7TLJ - chains B and C of the 8 polymer chains in the assembly; structure by electron microscopy, 2.91 A resolution.

Chain B:
Molecule: Cytochrome c1
Organism: Cereibacter sphaeroides
Reference sequence: Q02760 (CY1_RHOSH); residues 1-263 here correspond to UniProt positions 23-285 (UniProt number = residue number + 22)
Amino-acid sequence (272 residues; numbered 1 to 272; the number before each row is that of its first residue):
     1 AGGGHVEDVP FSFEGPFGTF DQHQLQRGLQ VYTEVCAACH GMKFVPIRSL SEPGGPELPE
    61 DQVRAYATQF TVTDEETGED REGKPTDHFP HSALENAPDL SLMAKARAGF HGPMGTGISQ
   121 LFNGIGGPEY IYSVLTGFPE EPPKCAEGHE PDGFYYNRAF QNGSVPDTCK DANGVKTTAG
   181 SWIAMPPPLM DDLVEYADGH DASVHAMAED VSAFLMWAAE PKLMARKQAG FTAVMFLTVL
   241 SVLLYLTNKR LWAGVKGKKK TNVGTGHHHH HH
Disordered / not traced: 257-272
Construct notes: conflict Pro98 (Ala120 in Q02760); expression tag (264-272)
UniProt features mapped onto this chain:
  - binding site (heme c): Cys36, Cys39, His40, Met185
Disulfide bonds: Cys145-Cys169
Covalently attached groups: heme c (HEC) linked to Cys36, Cys39
Metal / ion sites: heme c Fe: His40, Met185
Ligand contacts: heme c (HEC): Val35, His40, Leu94, Asn96, Ala97, Pro98, Leu100, Met103, Arg107, Tyr130, Ile131, Leu135, Phe160, Ile183, Ala184, Met185, Pro186, Pro188, Leu189, Val211, Leu215

Chain C:
Molecule: Ubiquinol-cytochrome c reductase iron-sulfur subunit
Organism: Cereibacter sphaeroides
Notes: EC 7.1.1.8
Reference sequence: Q02762 (UCRI_CERSP); residues 1-187 here = UniProt positions 1-187
Amino-acid sequence (187 residues; numbered 1 to 187; the number before each row is that of its first residue):
     1 MSNAEDHAGT RRDFLYYATA GAGAVATGAA VWPLINQMNP SADVQALASI FVDVSSVEPG
    61 VQLTVKFLGK PIFIRRRTEA DIELGRSVQL GQLVDTNARN ANIDAGAEAT DQNRTLDEAG
   121 EWLVMWGVCT HLGCVPIGGV SGDFGGWFCP CHGSHYDSAG RIRKGPAPEN LPIPLAKFID
   181 ETTIQLG
Disordered / not traced: 1-8
UniProt features mapped onto this chain:
  - binding site ([2Fe-2S] cluster): Cys129, His131, Cys149, His152
Disulfide bonds: Cys134-Cys151
Metal / ion sites: 2Fe-2S cluster Fe: Cys129, His131, Cys149, His152
Ligand contacts: 2Fe-2S cluster (FES): Cys129, His131, Leu132, Gly133, Cys134, Cys149, Cys151, His152, Ser154, Pro166

Chain B / chain C interface:
Contacting residue pairs (20):
  Arg48(B) - Ala42(C)
  Arg48(B) - Asp43(C)  salt bridge
  Arg48(B) - Ala46(C)
  Glu52(B) - Ala42(C)
  Thr86(B) - Ala46(C)
  Phe236(B) - Val25(C)  hydrophobic
  Phe236(B) - Ala29(C)  hydrophobic
  Leu240(B) - Gly23(C)
  Leu243(B) - Ala18(C)
  Leu243(B) - Thr19(C)
  Leu243(B) - Ala22(C)  hydrophobic
  Leu244(B) - Thr19(C)
  Leu246(B) - Leu15(C)
  Thr247(B) - Leu15(C)
  Thr247(B) - Tyr16(C)
  Thr247(B) - Thr19(C)  hydrogen bond
  Arg250(B) - Arg11(C)
  Arg250(B) - Arg12(C)
  Arg250(B) - Leu15(C)
  Arg250(B) - Tyr16(C)
Interface residues without a listed pair, chain B (11 interface residues in all): Leu251
Interface residues without a listed pair, chain C (14 interface residues in all): Ala26

In short:
11 residues of chain B and 14 residues of chain C are in contact; the contacts include 1 hydrogen bond and 1
salt bridge. Polar pairs include Arg48(B)-Asp43(C) and Thr247(B)-Thr19(C). Bound to chain C: 2Fe-2S cluster.
Heme c is covalently linked to Cys36(B).
Chain B is Cytochrome c1 and chain C is Ubiquinol-cytochrome c reductase iron-sulfur subunit, both from
Cereibacter sphaeroides; the structure, Rhodobacter sphaeroides Mitochondrial respiratory chain complex, was
determined by electron microscopy.
